1J7I - chain A; structure by X-ray diffraction, 3.20 A resolution.

[Chain A]
Protein: Aminoglycoside 3'-phosphotransferase
Source organism: Enterococcus faecalis
Notes: EC 2.7.1.95
Reference sequence: P0A3Y5 (KKA3_ENTFA); numbering as in UniProt (aligned over 1-264)
Amino-acid sequence (264 residues; row label = number of the first residue in the row):
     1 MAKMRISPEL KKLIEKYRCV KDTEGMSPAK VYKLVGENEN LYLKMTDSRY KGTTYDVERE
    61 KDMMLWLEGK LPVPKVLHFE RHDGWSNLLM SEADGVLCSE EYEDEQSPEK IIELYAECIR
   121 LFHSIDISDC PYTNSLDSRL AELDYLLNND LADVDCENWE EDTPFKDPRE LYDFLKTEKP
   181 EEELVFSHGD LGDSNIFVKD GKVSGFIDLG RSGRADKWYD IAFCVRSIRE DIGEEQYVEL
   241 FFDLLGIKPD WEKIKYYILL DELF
Not modelled in the structure: 1-4
UniProt features mapped onto this chain:
  - active site: Asp190 (Proton acceptor)

[Summary]
UniProt lists active-site residue Asp190.
Chain A is Aminoglycoside 3'-phosphotransferase (Enterococcus faecalis); the structure, Crystal Structure of
3',5"-Aminoglycoside Phosphotransferase Type IIIa Apoenzyme, was determined by X-ray diffraction, deposited
together with 1J7L and 1J7U.
